Entry 6O7U (electron microscopy, 3.10 A resolution); this record covers chains c and o of the 15 polymer chains in the assembly.

[Chain c]
Protein: V-type proton ATPase subunit c''
From: Saccharomyces cerevisiae
UniProt: P23968 (VATO_YEAST); residue numbers follow UniProt; this construct covers 1-213
Sequence (213 residues; numbered 1 to 213; the number before each row is that of its first residue):
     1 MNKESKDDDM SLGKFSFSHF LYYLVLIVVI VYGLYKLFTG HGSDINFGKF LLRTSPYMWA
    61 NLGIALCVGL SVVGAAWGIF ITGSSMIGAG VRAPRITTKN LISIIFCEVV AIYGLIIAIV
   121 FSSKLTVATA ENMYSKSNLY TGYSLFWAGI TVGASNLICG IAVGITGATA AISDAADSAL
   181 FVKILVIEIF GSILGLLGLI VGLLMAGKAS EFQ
Not modelled in the structure: 1-16
Swiss-Prot annotation at these positions:
  - site: E108 (Essential for proton translocation)
  - mutagenesis: E108 (E108D: Partial inactivation; E108L/Q/V: Inactivation)

[Chain o]
Protein: V-type proton ATPase subunit c'
From: Saccharomyces cerevisiae
UniProt: P32842 (VATL2_YEAST); numbering as in UniProt (aligned over 1-164)
Sequence (164 residues; each row starts with the number of its first residue):
     1 MSTQLASNIY APLYAPFFGF AGCAAAMVLS CLGAAIGTAK SGIGIAGIGT FKPELIMKSL
    61 IPVVMSGILA IYGLVVAVLI AGNLSPTEDY TLFNGFMHLS CGLCVGFACL SSGYAIGMVG
   121 DVGVRKYMHQ PRLFVGIVLI LIFSEVLGLY GMIVALILNT RGSE
Not modelled in the structure: 1-7, 164
Swiss-Prot annotation at these positions:
  - site: E145 (Essential for proton translocation)
  - mutagenesis: E145 (E145D: Partial inactivation; E145L/Q: Inactivation)

[Chain c / chain o interface]
Pairs across the interface - 68 pairs, chain c then chain o:
  F47(c) with F17(o), hydrophobic; F18(o), hydrophobic
  G48(c) with Y14(o)
  L51(c) with Y14(o), hydrophobic; F17(o), hydrophobic
  L52(c) with L13(o), hydrophobic; Y14(o), hydrophobic
  W59(c) with F17(o), hydrophobic
  K136(c) with L13(o); P86(o); E88(o), hydrogen bond (side chain-backbone)
  L139(c) with L13(o)
  Y140(c) with P16(o), hydrophobic; F20(o); L84(o), hydrogen bond (side chain-backbone); S85(o); P86(o), hydrophobic
  Y143(c) with L13(o); Y14(o); F17(o)
  S144(c) with F20(o)
  W147(c) with F17(o), hydrogen bond (side chain-backbone); F20(o); A21(o), hydrophobic; A24(o), hydrophobic
  T151(c) with A24(o); M27(o); V28(o)
  A154(c) with V28(o), hydrophobic
  S155(c) with M27(o); C31(o), hydrogen bond
  I158(c) with V28(o); L32(o), hydrophobic; A35(o), hydrophobic
  A162(c) with A35(o), hydrophobic
  I165(c) with I43(o), hydrophobic
  T166(c) with A39(o)
  T169(c) with I43(o); A46(o)
  A176(c) with T50(o)
  L180(c) with G49(o); P53(o), hydrophobic; I56(o), hydrophobic
  K183(c) with P53(o), hydrogen bond (side chain-backbone); M57(o)
  I184(c) with A46(o), hydrophobic
  I187(c) with T38(o); I45(o), hydrophobic; L60(o), hydrophobic
  F190(c) with V63(o), hydrophobic; V64(o), hydrophobic
  L194(c) with C31(o); A34(o), hydrophobic; A35(o), hydrophobic; A70(o), hydrophobic
  L197(c) with M27(o), hydrophobic; A70(o), hydrophobic; L74(o), hydrophobic
  V201(c) with M27(o), hydrophobic; L74(o), hydrophobic; A77(o), hydrophobic
  L204(c) with V78(o), hydrophobic
  M205(c) with F20(o); C23(o), hydrophobic
  K208(c) with G82(o); L84(o); S85(o); P86(o)
Also at the interface, not in a pair above, chain c (39 interface residues in all): Y134, S135, S137, F146, I150, V186, G191, G198
Also at the interface, not in a pair above, chain o (42 interface residues in all): G42, I71, A81, D89, Y90

[Overview]
39 residues of chain c and 42 residues of chain o are in contact, with 5 hydrogen bonds. Polar pairs include
K136(c)-E88(o), Y140(c)-L84(o) and W147(c)-F17(o). From UniProt: one mutagenesis site on chain c; one
mutagenesis site on chain o.
Here chain c is V-type proton ATPase subunit c'' and chain o is V-type proton ATPase subunit c', both from
Saccharomyces cerevisiae. Entry 6O7U (Saccharomyces cerevisiae V-ATPase Stv1-VO) was determined by electron
microscopy (same publication as 6O7T, 6O7V, 6O7W and 6O7X).
